Entry 9J4H (X-ray diffraction, 2.04 A resolution); this record covers chains A and B.

== Chain A (and B) ==
Molecule: Serine hydroxymethyltransferase
From: Enterococcus faecium
Notes: EC 2.1.2.1; chain B of this document is another copy of the same molecule, construct and numbering; everything in this record applies to it too
UniProtKB: A0A133CK16 (A0A133CK16_ENTFC); numbering as in UniProt (aligned over 2-414)
Sequence (417 residues; row label = number of the first residue in the row; numbers below 1 keep their minus sign (Gly-2 is residue -2)):
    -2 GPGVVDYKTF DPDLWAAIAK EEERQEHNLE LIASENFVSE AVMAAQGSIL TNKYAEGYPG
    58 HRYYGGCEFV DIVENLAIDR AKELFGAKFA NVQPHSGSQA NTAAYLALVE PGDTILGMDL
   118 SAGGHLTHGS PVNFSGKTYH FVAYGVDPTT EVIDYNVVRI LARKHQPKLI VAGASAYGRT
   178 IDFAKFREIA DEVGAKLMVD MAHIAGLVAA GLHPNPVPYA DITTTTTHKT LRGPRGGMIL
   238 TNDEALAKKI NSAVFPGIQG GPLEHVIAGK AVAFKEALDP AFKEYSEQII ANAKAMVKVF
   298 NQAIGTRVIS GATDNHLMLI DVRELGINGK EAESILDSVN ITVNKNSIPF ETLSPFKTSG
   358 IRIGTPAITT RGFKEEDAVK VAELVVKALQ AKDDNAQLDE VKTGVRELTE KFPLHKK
Disordered / not traced: -2 to 1, 413-414 (chain B: -2 to 2, 413-414)
Differences from the reference sequence: expression tag (-2 to 1)
Modified positions: Lys226 ((2S)-2-amino-6-[[3-hydroxy-2-methyl-5-(phosphonooxymethyl)pyridin-4-yl]methylideneamino]hexanoic acid; LLP)

== How chain A and chain B interact ==
Contacting residue pairs (137):
  Tyr4(A) - Glu37(B)
  Tyr4(A) - Ala38(B)  hydrophobic
  Tyr4(A) - Ala41(B)
  Phe7(A) - Lys272(B)  hydrogen bond (backbone-side chain)
  Phe7(A) - Glu273(B)
  Phe7(A) - Asp276(B)
  Asp8(A) - Arg77(B)  salt bridge
  Asp8(A) - Lys272(B)
  Leu11(A) - Leu73(B)  hydrophobic
  Leu11(A) - Val269(B)  hydrophobic
  Trp12(A) - Ala38(B)
  Trp12(A) - Ala41(B)  hydrophobic
  Trp12(A) - Ala42(B)
  Ala14(A) - Val70(B)  hydrophobic
  Ile15(A) - Leu47(B)  hydrophobic
  Lys17(A) - Phe66(B)
  Glu18(A) - Ile46(B)
  Glu18(A) - Leu47(B)
  Glu18(A) - Phe66(B)
  Glu19(A) - Ile46(B)
  Arg21(A) - Lys50(B)
  Arg21(A) - Gly63(B)  hydrogen bond (side chain-backbone)
  Arg21(A) - Phe66(B)
  Gln22(A) - Ile46(B)  hydrogen bond (side chain-backbone)
  Gln22(A) - Asn49(B)
  Ile29(A) - Tyr61(B)  hydrophobic
  Ser31(A) - Tyr51(B)
  Glu32(A) - Asn49(B)
  Glu32(A) - Lys50(B)  salt bridge
  Glu32(A) - Tyr51(B)  hydrogen bond (side chain-backbone)
  Asn33(A) - Asn49(B)
  Phe34(A) - Asn49(B)
  Val35(A) - Thr48(B)
  Val35(A) - Asn49(B)  hydrogen bond (backbone-side chain)
  Glu37(A) - Tyr4(B)
  Ala38(A) - Tyr4(B)  hydrophobic
  Ala38(A) - Trp12(B)
  Met40(A) - Gly44(B)
  Met40(A) - Ser45(B)
  Met40(A) - Ile46(B)  hydrophobic
  Ala41(A) - Tyr4(B)
  Ala41(A) - Trp12(B)  hydrophobic
  Ala42(A) - Trp12(B)
  Gln43(A) - Gln43(B)
  Gln43(A) - Thr48(B)  hydrogen bond
  Gln43(A) - His262(B)  hydrogen bond
  Gly44(A) - Met40(B)
  Gly44(A) - Gly44(B)
  Ser45(A) - Met40(B)
  Ile46(A) - Glu18(B)
  Ile46(A) - Glu19(B)
  Ile46(A) - Gln22(B)  hydrogen bond (backbone-side chain)
  Ile46(A) - Met40(B)  hydrophobic
  Ile46(A) - His412(B)
  Leu47(A) - Glu18(B)
  Thr48(A) - Val35(B)
  Thr48(A) - Gln43(B)  hydrogen bond
  Thr48(A) - Arg232(B)  hydrogen bond (backbone-side chain)
  Asn49(A) - Gln22(B)
  Asn49(A) - Glu32(B)
  Asn49(A) - Asn33(B)
  Asn49(A) - Phe34(B)
  Asn49(A) - Val35(B)  hydrogen bond (side chain-backbone)
  Asn49(A) - Arg232(B)
  Lys50(A) - Arg21(B)
  Lys50(A) - Glu32(B)  salt bridge
  Lys50(A) - Arg232(B)  hydrogen bond (backbone-side chain)
  Tyr51(A) - Ser31(B)
  Tyr51(A) - Glu32(B)  hydrogen bond (backbone-side chain)
  Tyr51(A) - His225(B)  hydrogen bond
  Tyr51(A) - Lys226(B)
  Tyr51(A) - Arg232(B)
  Tyr61(A) - Ile29(B)  hydrophobic
  Tyr61(A) - Ser31(B)
  Tyr61(A) - Asn341(B)
  Tyr61(A) - Arg359(B)  hydrogen bond
  Gly63(A) - Arg21(B)  hydrogen bond (backbone-side chain)
  Phe66(A) - Ala14(B)
  Phe66(A) - Lys17(B)
  Phe66(A) - Glu18(B)
  Phe66(A) - Arg21(B)
  Ile69(A) - Ala14(B)  hydrophobic
  Val70(A) - Ala14(B)  hydrophobic
  Leu73(A) - Leu11(B)  hydrophobic
  Arg77(A) - Asp8(B)  salt bridge
  His92(A) - His92(B)
  His92(A) - Ser93(B)
  His92(A) - Gln96(B)
  Ser93(A) - His92(B)
  Ser95(A) - Ile255(B)
  Ser95(A) - Gln256(B)
  Ser95(A) - Gly257(B)  hydrogen bond (side chain-backbone)
  Gln96(A) - His92(B)
  Gln96(A) - Gln96(B)
  Gln96(A) - Ile255(B)  hydrogen bond (side chain-backbone)
  Gln96(A) - Gln256(B)
  Val129(A) - Pro253(B)
  Val129(A) - Gly254(B)
  Asn130(A) - Pro253(B)  hydrogen bond (side chain-backbone)
  Asn130(A) - Gly254(B)  hydrogen bond (side chain-backbone)
  Phe131(A) - Gly254(B)  hydrogen bond (backbone-backbone)
  His225(A) - Tyr51(B)  hydrogen bond
  Lys226(A) - Tyr51(B)
  Lys226(A) - Gly257(B)
  Lys226(A) - Gly258(B)
  Arg232(A) - Thr48(B)  hydrogen bond (side chain-backbone)
  Arg232(A) - Asn49(B)
  Arg232(A) - Lys50(B)  hydrogen bond (side chain-backbone)
  Arg232(A) - Tyr51(B)
  Arg232(A) - Pro259(B)
  Arg232(A) - Leu260(B)
  Pro253(A) - Leu123(B)  hydrophobic
  Pro253(A) - Val129(B)
  Pro253(A) - Asn130(B)  hydrogen bond (backbone-side chain)
  Gly254(A) - Val129(B)
  Gly254(A) - Asn130(B)  hydrogen bond (backbone-side chain)
  Gly254(A) - Phe131(B)  hydrogen bond (backbone-backbone)
  Ile255(A) - Ser95(B)
  Ile255(A) - Gln96(B)  hydrogen bond (backbone-side chain)
  Gln256(A) - Ser95(B)
  Gln256(A) - Gln96(B)
  Gly257(A) - Ser95(B)  hydrogen bond (backbone-side chain)
  Gly257(A) - Lys226(B)
  Gly258(A) - Lys226(B)
  Pro259(A) - Arg232(B)
  Leu260(A) - Arg232(B)
  His262(A) - Gln43(B)  hydrogen bond
  Val269(A) - Asp8(B)
  Val269(A) - Leu11(B)  hydrophobic
  Lys272(A) - Phe7(B)  hydrogen bond (side chain-backbone)
  Lys272(A) - Asp8(B)
  Glu273(A) - Phe7(B)
  Asp276(A) - Phe7(B)
  Glu330(A) - Tyr60(B)
  Thr339(A) - Gly62(B)
  Asn341(A) - Tyr61(B)
  Lys342(A) - Tyr60(B)  hydrogen bond (side chain-backbone)
Also at the interface, not in a pair above, chain A (79 interface residues in all): Asp10, Glu27, Tyr60, Gly62, Glu65, Val67, Pro231, Phe252, Ala265, Ala268, Asp334, Val340, Arg359
Also at the interface, not in a pair above, chain B (75 interface residues in all): Asp10, Ile15, Val67, Ile69, Pro231, Ala265, Ala268, Glu330, Thr339

== Overview ==
79 residues of chain A and 75 residues of chain B are in contact; the contacts include 32 hydrogen bonds and 4
salt bridges. Polar pairs include Asp8(A)-Arg77(B), Glu32(A)-Lys50(B) and Phe7(A)-Lys272(B).
Chain A and chain B are both Serine hydroxymethyltransferase (Enterococcus faecium); the structure, Crystal
structure of SHMT apo form, was determined by X-ray diffraction (same publication as 9J4G).
